6AKT - chains B and C of the 3 polymer chains in the assembly; structure by electron microscopy, 2.80 A resolution.

# Chain B
Molecule: VP2
Organism: Coxsackievirus A10
Reference sequence: A0A0C5AZ80 (A0A0C5AZ80_9ENTO); residues 1-255 here correspond to UniProt positions 70-324 (UniProt number = residue number + 69)
Sequence (255 residues; numbered 1 to 255; the number before each row is that of its first residue):
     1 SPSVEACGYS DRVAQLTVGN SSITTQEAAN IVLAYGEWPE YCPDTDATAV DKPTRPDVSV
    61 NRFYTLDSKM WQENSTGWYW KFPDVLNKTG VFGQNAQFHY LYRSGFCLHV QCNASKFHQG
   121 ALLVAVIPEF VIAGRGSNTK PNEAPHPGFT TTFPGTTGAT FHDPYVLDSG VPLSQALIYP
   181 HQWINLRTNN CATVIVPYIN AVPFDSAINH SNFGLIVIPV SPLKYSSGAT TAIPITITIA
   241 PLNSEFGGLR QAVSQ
Unresolved in the structure: 1-13, 137-142, 251-255
From the paper describing this entry:
  - conformationally variable residues (loop rearrangement): Trp38 to Val50

# Chain C
Molecule: VP3
Organism: Coxsackievirus A10
Reference sequence: A0A0C5AWF6 (A0A0C5AWF6_9ENTO); residues 1-240 here correspond to UniProt positions 325-564 (UniProt number = residue number + 324)
Sequence (240 residues; numbered 1 to 240; the number before each row is that of its first residue):
     1 GIPAELRPGT NQFLTTDDDT AAPILPGFTP TPTIHIPGEV HSLLELCRVE TILEVNNTTE
    61 ATGLTRLLIP VSSQNKADEL CAAFMVDPGR IGPWQSTLVG QICRYYTQWS GSLKVTFMFT
   121 GSFMATGKML VAYSPPGSAQ PANRETAMLG THVIWDFGLQ SSVSLVIPWI SNTHFRTAKT
   181 GGNYDYYTAG VVTLWYQTNY VVPPETPGEA YIIAMGADLY KFTLKICKDT DEVTQQAVLQ
Unresolved in the structure: 175-182, 236-240

# How chain B and chain C interact
Residue-residue contacts (59; chain B residue first):
  Tyr35(B) with Gly38(C)
  Glu37(B) with His35(C), salt bridge; Pro37(C)
  Lys116(B) with Ser122(C); Phe123(C), hydrogen bond (backbone-backbone)
  Phe117(B) with Met124(C), hydrophobic
  Gln119(B) with Gly121(C); Ser122(C), hydrogen bond (side chain-backbone); Pro207(C); Glu209(C), hydrogen bond (side chain-backbone)
  Ala121(B) with Thr120(C)
  Tyr165(B) with Glu54(C), hydrogen bond; Gly63(C); Leu64(C), hydrophobic
  Leu173(B) with Leu64(C), hydrophobic
  Ser174(B) with Thr51(C); Ile52(C), hydrogen bond (backbone-backbone); Ser96(C), hydrogen bond (side chain-backbone)
  Gln175(B) with Ser96(C); Thr97(C), hydrogen bond (side chain-backbone); Leu98(C); Gln101(C)
  Leu177(B) with Val49(C); Glu50(C); Thr51(C); Ile52(C), hydrophobic; Met215(C), hydrophobic
  Ile178(B) with Val49(C), hydrophobic; Leu98(C), hydrophobic
  Trp183(B) with Ile52(C), hydrophobic; Met118(C), hydrophobic
  Asn185(B) with Phe119(C), hydrogen bond (side chain-backbone); Thr120(C); Ser161(C)
  Arg187(B) with Phe119(C); Gly121(C); Ser122(C), hydrogen bond (side chain-backbone); Phe123(C); Ala125(C), hydrogen bond (side chain-backbone); Phe157(C), hydrogen bond (side chain-backbone); Gly158(C); Ser161(C)
  Thr188(B) with Ser161(C)
  Ile199(B) with Pro37(C), hydrophobic
  Asn200(B) with Ile36(C)
  Ala201(B) with Ile34(C); Ile36(C), hydrophobic
  Val202(B) with Ile34(C), hydrophobic
  Pro203(B) with Ile34(C)
  Pro219(B) with Leu64(C)
  Val220(B) with Leu68(C)
  Ser221(B) with Thr120(C), hydrogen bond; Tyr211(C)
  Lys224(B) with Pro207(C); Glu209(C), salt bridge; Tyr211(C), hydrogen bond
  Tyr225(B) with Pro207(C)
  Ser226(B) with Glu205(C), hydrogen bond (side chain-backbone); Thr206(C)
Other interface residues (no listed pair), chain B (33 interface residues in all): His118, Gly120, Pro164, Tyr198, Ile218, Pro222
Other interface residues (no listed pair), chain C (39 interface residues in all): Leu46, Leu67, Tyr200, Ala210, Ile213

# Overview
33 residues of chain B face 39 of chain C across their interface; the contacts include 14 hydrogen bonds and 2
salt bridges. Polar contacts include Glu37(B)-His35(C), Lys224(B)-Glu209(C) and Gln119(B)-Ser122(C). The paper
reports conformational variability at Trp38(B).
Here chain B is VP2 and chain C is VP3, both from Coxsackievirus A10. Entry 6AKT (Cryo-EM structure of CVA10
A-particle) was determined by electron microscopy (same publication as 6AKS and 6AKU).
